7SQO - chains B and G of the 5 polymer chains in the assembly; structure by electron microscopy, 3.17 A resolution.

[Chain B]
Protein: Guanine nucleotide-binding protein G(I)/G(S)/G(T) subunit beta-1
Source organism: Bos taurus
Reference sequence: P62871 (GBB1_BOVIN); residues 2-340 here = UniProt positions 2-340
Sequence (354 residues; row label = number of the first residue in the row; numbers below 1 keep their minus sign (Met-13 is residue -13)):
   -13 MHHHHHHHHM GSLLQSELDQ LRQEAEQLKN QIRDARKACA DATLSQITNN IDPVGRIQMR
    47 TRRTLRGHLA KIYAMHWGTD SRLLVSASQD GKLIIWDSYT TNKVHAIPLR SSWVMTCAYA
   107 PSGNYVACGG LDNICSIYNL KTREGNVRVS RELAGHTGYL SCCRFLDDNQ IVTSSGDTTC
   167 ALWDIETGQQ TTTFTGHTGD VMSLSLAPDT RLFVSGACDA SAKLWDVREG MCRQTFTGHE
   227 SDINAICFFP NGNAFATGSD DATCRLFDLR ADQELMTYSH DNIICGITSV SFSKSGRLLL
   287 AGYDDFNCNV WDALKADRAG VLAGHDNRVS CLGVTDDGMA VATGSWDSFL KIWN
Not modelled in the structure: -13 to 2
Differences from the reference sequence: initiating methionine (-13); expression tag (-12 to 1)
Swiss-Prot annotation at these positions:
  - modified residue: Ser2 (N-acetylserine), His266 (Phosphohistidine)

[Chain G]
Protein: Guanine nucleotide-binding protein G(I)/G(S)/G(O) subunit gamma-2
Source organism: Bos taurus
Reference sequence: P63212 (GBG2_BOVIN); numbering as in UniProt (aligned over 1-68)
Sequence (68 residues; row label = number of the first residue in the row):
     1 MASNNTASIA QARKLVEQLK MEANIDRIKV SKAAADLMAY CEAHAKEDPL LTPVPASENP
    61 FREKKFFC
Not modelled in the structure: 1-8, 63-68
Swiss-Prot annotation at these positions:
  - modified residue: Ala2 (N-acetylalanine), Cys68 (Cysteine methyl ester)
  - lipidation: Cys68 (S-geranylgeranyl cysteine)

[Interface between chain B and chain G]
Residue-residue contacts (74):
  Leu7(B) - Ala12(G)  hydrophobic
  Glu10(B) - Val16(G)
  Ala11(B) - Leu15(G)  hydrophobic
  Ala11(B) - Leu19(G)
  Leu14(B) - Leu19(G)  hydrophobic
  Leu14(B) - Lys20(G)
  Lys15(B) - Leu19(G)
  Gln17(B) - Ala23(G)
  Ile18(B) - Ala23(G)  hydrophobic
  Ala21(B) - Arg27(G)
  Arg22(B) - Arg27(G)
  Cys25(B) - Ile28(G)
  Cys25(B) - Lys29(G)
  Cys25(B) - Val30(G)  hydrogen bond (backbone-backbone)
  Ala26(B) - Val30(G)  hydrophobic
  Asp27(B) - Ser31(G)  hydrogen bond (side chain-backbone)
  Ala28(B) - Val30(G)
  Leu30(B) - Ala34(G)  hydrophobic
  Ile33(B) - Ser31(G)
  Ile33(B) - Ala34(G)  hydrophobic
  Ile37(B) - Met38(G)  hydrophobic
  Ile37(B) - Glu42(G)
  Met45(B) - Leu50(G)  hydrophobic
  Arg48(B) - Asn59(G)
  Arg48(B) - Phe61(G)
  Arg49(B) - Phe61(G)
  Arg49(B) - Arg62(G)
  Ser84(B) - Phe61(G)
  Tyr85(B) - Pro60(G)
  Tyr85(B) - Phe61(G)  hydrophobic
  Thr181(B) - Lys14(G)  hydrogen bond
  Met217(B) - Met21(G)  hydrophobic
  Cys218(B) - Gln18(G)  hydrogen bond
  Gln220(B) - Glu22(G)
  Gln220(B) - Ile25(G)
  Thr221(B) - Glu22(G)  hydrogen bond (backbone-side chain)
  Phe235(B) - Leu37(G)  hydrophobic
  Phe235(B) - Tyr40(G)  hydrophobic
  Phe235(B) - Cys41(G)  hydrophobic
  Pro236(B) - Tyr40(G)
  Asn237(B) - Tyr40(G)
  Ala240(B) - Leu37(G)  hydrophobic
  Asp254(B) - Ala33(G)
  Arg256(B) - Asp26(G)
  Arg256(B) - Ile28(G)
  Arg256(B) - Asp36(G)
  Ala257(B) - Arg27(G)
  Ala257(B) - Ile28(G)
  Asp258(B) - Arg27(G)  salt bridge
  Gln259(B) - Val30(G)
  Leu261(B) - Val30(G)  hydrophobic
  Leu261(B) - Leu37(G)  hydrophobic
  Ser279(B) - Asp48(G)
  Lys280(B) - Tyr40(G)
  Lys280(B) - Glu47(G)  hydrogen bond (side chain-backbone)
  Ser281(B) - Tyr40(G)
  Ser281(B) - Cys41(G)
  Ser281(B) - His44(G)
  Ser281(B) - Asp48(G)
  Gly282(B) - Cys41(G)
  Arg283(B) - Cys41(G)
  Arg283(B) - Leu51(G)
  Leu284(B) - Leu50(G)  hydrophobic
  Leu284(B) - Leu51(G)
  Asp323(B) - Pro49(G)
  Gly324(B) - Pro49(G)
  Gly324(B) - Leu50(G)
  Met325(B) - Pro49(G)  hydrophobic
  Met325(B) - Pro60(G)
  Ala326(B) - Phe61(G)  hydrophobic
  Ile338(B) - Phe61(G)  hydrophobic
  Asn340(B) - Leu50(G)
  Asn340(B) - Asn59(G)  hydrogen bond
  Asn340(B) - Phe61(G)
Also at the interface, not in a pair above, chain B (57 interface residues in all): Ala24, Val40, Ile43, Trp63, Arg219, Leu252, Leu300, Val320, Val327
Also at the interface, not in a pair above, chain G (39 interface residues in all): Arg13, Lys32, Ala45, Val54

[Overview]
57 residues of chain B and 39 residues of chain G are in contact; the contacts include 7 hydrogen bonds and 1
salt bridge. Polar pairs include Asp258(B)-Arg27(G), Asp27(B)-Ser31(G) and Thr181(B)-Lys14(G).
Here chain B is Guanine nucleotide-binding protein G(I)/G(S)/G(T) subunit beta-1 and chain G is Guanine
nucleotide-binding protein G(I)/G(S)/G(O) subunit gamma-2, both from Bos taurus. Entry 7SQO (Structure of the
orexin-2 receptor(OX2R) bound to TAK-925, Gi and scFv16) was determined by electron microscopy, deposited
together with 7SR8.
